PDB entry 3TDW | X-ray diffraction, 1.70 A resolution | chain A

Chain A:
Name: Gentamicin resistance protein
From: Enterococcus gallinarum
Reference sequence: P96762 (P96762_ENTGA); residue numbers follow UniProt; this construct covers 1-306
Amino-acid sequence (306 residues; each row starts with the number of its first residue):
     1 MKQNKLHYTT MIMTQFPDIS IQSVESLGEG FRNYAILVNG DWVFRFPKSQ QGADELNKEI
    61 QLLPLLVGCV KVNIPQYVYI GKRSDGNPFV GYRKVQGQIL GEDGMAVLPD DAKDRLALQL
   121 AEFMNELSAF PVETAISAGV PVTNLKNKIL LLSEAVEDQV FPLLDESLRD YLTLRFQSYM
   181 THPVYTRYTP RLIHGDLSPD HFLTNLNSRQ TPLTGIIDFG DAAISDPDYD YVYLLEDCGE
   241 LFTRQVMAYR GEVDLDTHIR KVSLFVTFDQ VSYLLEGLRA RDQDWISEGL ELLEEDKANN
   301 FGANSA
Disordered / not traced: 1-3, 306
Differences from the reference sequence: engineered mutation Leu108 (Phe in P96762)
Bound ions: Mg2+ site 1 near Glu55 (its only coordinating residue here); Mg2+ site 2: Asp218 (together with GDP)
Residues lining bound ligands: GDP (guanosine-5'-diphosphate): Leu27, Gly28, Glu29, Gly30, Phe31, Arg32, Asn33, Ala35, Val43, Arg45, Tyr92, Lys94, Val95, Gly97, Ile99, Asp200, His201, Leu203, Ile217, Asp218
From the paper describing this entry:
  - binding site for GDP: Tyr92, Val95
  - mutagenesis - Y92A (8-fold): increased binding to ATP
  - mutagenesis - Y92A: unchanged growth in response to kanamycin
  - mutagenesis - Y92A: increased binding to GTP
  - catalytic residues: Asp196 (by similarity / conservation)

In short:
Ligands of chain A: GDP. From the paper: the catalytic residue Asp196; Y92A increases binding to ATP.
Chain A is Gentamicin resistance protein (Enterococcus gallinarum); the structure, The GDP complex of the
aminoglycoside 2'-phosphotransfere-IIIa F108L mutant, was determined by X-ray diffraction together with 3TDV
from the same study.
